PDB entry 7T8X | electron microscopy, 3.21 A resolution | chains B and E of the 5 polymer chains in the assembly

# Chain B
Name: Guanine nucleotide-binding protein G(o) subunit alpha
Source organism: Homo sapiens
UniProt: P09471 (GNAO_HUMAN); residue numbers follow UniProt; this construct covers 1-354
Sequence (354 residues; row label = number of the first residue in the row):
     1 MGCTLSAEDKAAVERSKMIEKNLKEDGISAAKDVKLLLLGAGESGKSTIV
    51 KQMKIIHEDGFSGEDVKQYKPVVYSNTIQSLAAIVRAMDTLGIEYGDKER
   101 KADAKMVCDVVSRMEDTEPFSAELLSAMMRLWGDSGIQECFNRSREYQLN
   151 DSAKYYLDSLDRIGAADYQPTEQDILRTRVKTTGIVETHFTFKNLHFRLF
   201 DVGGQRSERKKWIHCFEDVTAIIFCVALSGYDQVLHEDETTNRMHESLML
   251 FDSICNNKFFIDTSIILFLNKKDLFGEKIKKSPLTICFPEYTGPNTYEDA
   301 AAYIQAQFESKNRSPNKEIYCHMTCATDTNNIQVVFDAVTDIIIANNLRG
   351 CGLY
Disordered / not traced: 1-3, 56-181, 235-240
Sequence notes: engineered mutation D9 (Glu in P09471), K10 (Arg in P09471), V13 (Leu in P09471), M18 (Ala in P09471)
Swiss-Prot annotation at these positions:
  - region: K35 to T48 (G1 motif), D174 to T182 (G2 motif), F197 to R206 (G3 motif), I266 to D273 (G4 motif), T324 to T329 (G5 motif)
  - binding site (GTP): E43, K46, S47, T48, S152, L176, R177, T178, R179, N270, D273, C325
  - binding site (Mg(2+)): S47, T182
  - modified residue: R179 (ADP-ribosylarginine), Q205 (5-glutamyl histamine), C351 (ADP-ribosylcysteine)
  - lipidation: G2 (N-myristoyl glycine), C3 (S-palmitoyl cysteine), C351 (S-palmitoyl cysteine)
  - natural variant: G40 (G40R: In DEE17 and NEDIM; G40W: Found in a patient with intractable early-onset epilepsy), S47 (S47G: In NEDIM), Q52 (Q52P: Found in a patient with intractable early-onset epilepsy; Q52R: In DEE17), I56 (I56T: In NEDIM), D174 (D174G: In DEE17), T191 to F197 (deletion: In DEE17), G203 (G203R: In DEE17), R209 (R209C: In DEE17 and NEDIM; R209G: In NEDIM; R209H: In NEDIM; R209L: In NEDIM), A227 (A227V: In NEDIM), E246 (E246G: In NEDIM; E246K: In NEDIM), I279 (I279N: In DEE17)
  - mutagenesis: C351 (C351A: Strong loss of binding to ADGRG3)

# Chain E
Name: Antibody fragment
Source organism: Mus musculus
Notes: antibody fragment or engineered binder
Sequence (256 residues; row label = number of the first residue in the row):
     1 DVQLVESGGGLVQPGGSRKLSCSASGFAFSSFGMHWVRQAPEKGLEWVAY
    51 ISSGSGTIYYADTVKGRFTISRDDPKNTLFLQMTSLRSEDTAMYYCVRSI
   101 YYYGSSPFDFWGQGTTLTVSSGGGGSGGGGSGGGGSDIVMTQATSSVPVT
   151 PGESVSISCRSSKSLLHSNGNTYLYWFLQRPGQSPQLLIYRMSNLASGVP
   201 DRFSGSGSGTAFTLTISRLEAEDVGVYYCMQHLEYPLTFGAGTKLELKGS
   251 LEVLFQ
Disordered / not traced: 123-134, 249-256
Disulfide bonds: C22-C96, C159-C229

# Chain B / chain E interface
Residue-residue contacts (16; chain B residue first):
  L5(B) with H167(E), hydrogen bond (backbone-side chain)
  A7(B) with H167(E); Y173(E); L233(E), hydrophobic
  E8(B) with H232(E); L233(E); E234(E), hydrogen bond (side chain-backbone); Y235(E)
  D9(B) with N169(E), hydrogen bond
  A11(B) with Y101(E), hydrophobic
  E14(B) with S52(E), hydrogen bond; S53(E); G56(E); T57(E)
  R15(B) with Y101(E); Y102(E)
Interface residues without a listed pair, chain B (9 interface residues in all): S6, A12
Interface residues without a listed pair, chain E (14 interface residues in all): I100

# Overview
9 residues of chain B face 14 of chain E across their interface, with 4 hydrogen bonds. Polar contacts include
L5(B)-H167(E), E8(B)-E234(E) and D9(B)-N169(E). From UniProt: 12 GTP-binding residues, Mg2+-binding residues
S47(B) and T182(B) and one mutagenesis site on chain B.
Here chain B is Guanine nucleotide-binding protein G(o) subunit alpha (Homo sapiens) and chain E is Antibody
fragment (Mus musculus). Entry 7T8X (Cryo-EM structure of ACh-bound M2R-Go signaling complex in S1 state) was
determined by electron microscopy together with 7T90, 7T94 and 7T96 from the same study.
